PDB entry 2CGK | X-ray diffraction, 2.46 A resolution | chain A

Chain A:
Name: L-rhamnulose kinase
Source organism: Escherichia coli BL21(DE3)
Notes: EC 2.7.1.5
Reference sequence: Q8X899 (RHAB_ECO57); residue numbers follow UniProt; this construct covers 1-489
Amino-acid sequence (489 residues; numbered 1 to 489; the number before each row is that of its first residue):
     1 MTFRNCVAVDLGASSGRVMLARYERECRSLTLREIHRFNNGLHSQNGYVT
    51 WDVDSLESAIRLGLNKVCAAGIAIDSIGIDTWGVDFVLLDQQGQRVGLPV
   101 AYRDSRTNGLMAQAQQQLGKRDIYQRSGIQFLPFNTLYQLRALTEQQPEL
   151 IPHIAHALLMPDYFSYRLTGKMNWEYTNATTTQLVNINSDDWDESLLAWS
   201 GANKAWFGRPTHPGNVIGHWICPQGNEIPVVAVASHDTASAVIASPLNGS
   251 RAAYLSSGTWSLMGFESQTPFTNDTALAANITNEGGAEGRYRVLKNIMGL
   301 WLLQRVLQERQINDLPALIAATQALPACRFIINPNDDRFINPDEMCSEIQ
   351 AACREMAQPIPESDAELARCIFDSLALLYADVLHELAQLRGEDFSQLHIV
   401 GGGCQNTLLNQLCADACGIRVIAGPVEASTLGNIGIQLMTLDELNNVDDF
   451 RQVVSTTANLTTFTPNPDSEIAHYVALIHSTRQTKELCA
Unresolved in the structure: 1, 481-489
Differences from the reference sequence: engineered mutation Ala-69 (Glu in Q8X899), Ala-70 (Glu in Q8X899), Ala-73 (Arg in Q8X899); conflict Ala-320 (Ser in Q8X899), Asp-343 (Glu in Q8X899), Glu-344 (Thr in Q8X899), Met-356 (Thr in Q8X899), Leu-477 (Arg in Q8X899)
Disulfide bonds: Cys-68/Cys-222
Swiss-Prot annotation at these positions:
  - active site: Asp-237 (Proton acceptor)
  - binding site (ATP): Ala-13 to Arg-17, Thr-259, Gln-304, Gly-402
  - binding site (substrate): Gly-83, His-236 to Thr-238, Asn-296

In short:
Curated annotation (UniProt) lists active-site residue Asp-237, 8 ATP-binding residues and 5 substrate-binding
residues.
Chain A is L-rhamnulose kinase (Escherichia coli BL21(DE3)); the structure, Crystal Structure of L-rhamnulose
kinase from Escherichia coli in an open uncomplexed conformation, was determined by X-ray diffraction (same
publication as 2CGJ and 2CGL).
